PDB entry 1KB9 | X-ray diffraction, 2.30 A resolution | chains D and F of the 11 polymer chains in the assembly

[Chain D]
Protein: Cytochrome C1, heme protein
Source organism: Saccharomyces cerevisiae
Reference sequence: P07143 (CY1_YEAST); residues 62-307 here = UniProt positions 62-307
Amino-acid sequence (246 residues; row label = number of the first residue in the row):
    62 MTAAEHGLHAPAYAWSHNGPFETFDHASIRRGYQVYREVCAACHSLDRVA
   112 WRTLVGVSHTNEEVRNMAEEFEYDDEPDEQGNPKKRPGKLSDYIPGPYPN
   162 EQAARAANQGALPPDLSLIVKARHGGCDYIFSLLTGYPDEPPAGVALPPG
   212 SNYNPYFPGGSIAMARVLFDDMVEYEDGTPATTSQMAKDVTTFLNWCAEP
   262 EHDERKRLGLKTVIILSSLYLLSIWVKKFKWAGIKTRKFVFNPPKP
UniProt features mapped onto this chain:
  - binding site (heme c): Cys-101, Cys-104, His-105, Met-225
  - mutagenesis: Arg-166 (R166G: Abolishes catalytic activity), Lys-272 (K272A: Loss of RIP1 from the bc1 complex), Lys-288 (K288L: Loss of CYT1 and COB from the bc1 complex; when associated with L-289 and L-296), Lys-289 (K289L: Loss of CYT1 and COB from the bc1 complex; when associated with L-288 and L-296), Lys-296 (K296L: Loss of CYT1 and COB from the bc1 complex; when associated with L-288 and L-289)
Ion coordination: heme Fe: His-105, Met-225
Residues lining bound ligands:
  - heme (HEM): Val-96, Val-100, Cys-101, Cys-104, His-105, Asn-169, Ala-172, Leu-173, Pro-174, Pro-175, Leu-177, Ile-180, Arg-184, Tyr-190, Ile-191, Leu-194, Leu-195, Phe-218, Ile-223, Ala-224, Met-225, Val-228, Leu-229, Val-251, Leu-255
  - 1,2-diacyl-sn-glycero-3-phosphoinositol (PIE): Leu-269, Lys-272, Thr-273, Ile-276, Leu-277
What the authors report for this chain:
  - binding site for 1,2-diacyl-sn-glycero-3-phosphoinositol: Lys-272
  - mutagenesis - K272A, K288A, K288L, K289A, K289L, K289L/K296L, K296A, K296L: unchanged catalytic activity
  - binding site for cardiolipin: Tyr-281, Lys-288, Lys-289
  - mutagenesis - K289L/K296L: decreased growth
  - mutagenesis - K288L/K289L, K288L/K289L/K296L, K289L/K296L: decreased expression
  - mutagenesis - K272A: decreased catalytic activity on QCR is isolated from this mutant
  - mutagenesis - K272A: decreased stability with Ubiquinol-cytochrome C reductase iron-sulfur subunit

[Chain F]
Protein: Ubiquinol-cytochrome C reductase complex 17 kd protein
Source organism: Saccharomyces cerevisiae
Notes: EC 1.10.2.2
Reference sequence: P00127 (UCRH_YEAST); residues 74-147 here = UniProt positions 74-147
Amino-acid sequence (74 residues; row label = number of the first residue in the row):
    74 VTDQLEDLREHFKNTEEGKALVHHYEECAERVKIQQQQPGYADLEHKEDC
   124 VEEFFHLQHYLDTATAPRLFDKLK
Disulfide bonds: Cys-101/Cys-123

[How chain D and chain F interact]
Contacting residue pairs (46):
  Ala-64(D) / Phe-128(F)
  Ala-65(D) / Val-124(F)  hydrophobic
  Leu-69(D) / Phe-128(F)
  Leu-69(D) / Gln-131(F)
  Leu-69(D) / Asp-135(F)
  Pro-72(D) / Asp-135(F)
  Pro-72(D) / Ala-139(F)  hydrophobic
  Ala-73(D) / Ala-139(F)
  Tyr-74(D) / Ala-139(F)
  Tyr-74(D) / Leu-142(F)  hydrophobic
  Tyr-74(D) / Phe-143(F)  hydrophobic
  Ala-75(D) / Phe-143(F)
  Trp-76(D) / Phe-143(F)  hydrophobic
  Arg-92(D) / Lys-147(F)  hydrogen bond (side chain-backbone)
  Phe-192(D) / Leu-142(F)  hydrophobic
  Thr-196(D) / Leu-78(F)
  Thr-196(D) / Arg-82(F)  hydrogen bond (backbone-side chain)
  Pro-199(D) / Phe-127(F)  hydrophobic
  Pro-203(D) / Tyr-98(F)
  Pro-203(D) / Phe-127(F)  hydrophobic
  Ala-204(D) / Tyr-98(F)  hydrogen bond (backbone-side chain)
  Ala-204(D) / Ala-102(F)  hydrophobic
  Ala-204(D) / Asp-122(F)
  Ala-204(D) / Cys-123(F)  hydrogen bond (backbone-backbone)
  Gly-205(D) / Val-105(F)
  Gly-205(D) / Glu-121(F)
  Gly-205(D) / Asp-122(F)
  Val-206(D) / Val-124(F)  hydrophobic
  Tyr-214(D) / Phe-128(F)
  Pro-216(D) / Phe-128(F)
  Tyr-217(D) / Arg-82(F)
  Tyr-217(D) / Gln-131(F)
  Tyr-217(D) / Asp-135(F)  hydrogen bond
  Asp-231(D) / Asp-76(F)
  Thr-243(D) / Asp-76(F)
  Thr-243(D) / Gln-77(F)  hydrogen bond
  Thr-244(D) / Asp-76(F)  hydrogen bond
  Ser-245(D) / Asp-76(F)  hydrogen bond
  Ser-245(D) / Gln-77(F)  hydrogen bond
  Ser-245(D) / Leu-78(F)
  Ser-245(D) / Leu-146(F)
  Gln-246(D) / Leu-146(F)
  Gln-246(D) / Lys-147(F)  hydrogen bond (side chain-backbone)
  Lys-249(D) / Phe-143(F)
  Lys-249(D) / Leu-146(F)
  Lys-249(D) / Lys-147(F)  hydrogen bond (side chain-backbone)
Interface residues without a listed pair, chain D (32 interface residues in all): Gly-68, His-70, Pro-202, Asp-232, Thr-240, Pro-241, Asp-250
Interface residues without a listed pair, chain F (23 interface residues in all): Val-74, Thr-75, Thr-138

[Overview]
Chain D and chain F form an interface of 32 and 23 residues respectively; the contacts include 11 hydrogen
bonds. Polar pairs include Arg-92(D)/Lys-147(F), Thr-196(D)/Arg-82(F) and Ala-204(D)/Tyr-98(F). From the
paper: a binding site for cardiolipin at Tyr-281(D), Lys-288(D) and Lys-289(D); K288L/K289L, K288L/K289L/K296L
and K289L/K296L of chain D reduce expression; 10 substitutions were tested in all.
Here chain D is Cytochrome C1, heme protein and chain F is Ubiquinol-cytochrome C reductase complex 17 kd
protein, both from Saccharomyces cerevisiae. Entry 1KB9 (Yeast cytochrome BC1 complex) was determined by X-ray
diffraction.
